7WB4 - chains G and I of the 27 polymer chains in the assembly; structure by electron microscopy, 5.60 A resolution (low resolution: residue-level contacts below are approximate; hydrogen-bond / salt-bridge calls are withheld).

# Chain G
Name: Nuclear pore complex protein Nup96
From: Xenopus laevis
UniProt: A0A1L8HBE3 (A0A1L8HBE3_XENLA); residues 1-923 here correspond to UniProt positions 820-1742 (UniProt number = residue number + 819)
Sequence (923 residues; row label = number of the first residue in the row):
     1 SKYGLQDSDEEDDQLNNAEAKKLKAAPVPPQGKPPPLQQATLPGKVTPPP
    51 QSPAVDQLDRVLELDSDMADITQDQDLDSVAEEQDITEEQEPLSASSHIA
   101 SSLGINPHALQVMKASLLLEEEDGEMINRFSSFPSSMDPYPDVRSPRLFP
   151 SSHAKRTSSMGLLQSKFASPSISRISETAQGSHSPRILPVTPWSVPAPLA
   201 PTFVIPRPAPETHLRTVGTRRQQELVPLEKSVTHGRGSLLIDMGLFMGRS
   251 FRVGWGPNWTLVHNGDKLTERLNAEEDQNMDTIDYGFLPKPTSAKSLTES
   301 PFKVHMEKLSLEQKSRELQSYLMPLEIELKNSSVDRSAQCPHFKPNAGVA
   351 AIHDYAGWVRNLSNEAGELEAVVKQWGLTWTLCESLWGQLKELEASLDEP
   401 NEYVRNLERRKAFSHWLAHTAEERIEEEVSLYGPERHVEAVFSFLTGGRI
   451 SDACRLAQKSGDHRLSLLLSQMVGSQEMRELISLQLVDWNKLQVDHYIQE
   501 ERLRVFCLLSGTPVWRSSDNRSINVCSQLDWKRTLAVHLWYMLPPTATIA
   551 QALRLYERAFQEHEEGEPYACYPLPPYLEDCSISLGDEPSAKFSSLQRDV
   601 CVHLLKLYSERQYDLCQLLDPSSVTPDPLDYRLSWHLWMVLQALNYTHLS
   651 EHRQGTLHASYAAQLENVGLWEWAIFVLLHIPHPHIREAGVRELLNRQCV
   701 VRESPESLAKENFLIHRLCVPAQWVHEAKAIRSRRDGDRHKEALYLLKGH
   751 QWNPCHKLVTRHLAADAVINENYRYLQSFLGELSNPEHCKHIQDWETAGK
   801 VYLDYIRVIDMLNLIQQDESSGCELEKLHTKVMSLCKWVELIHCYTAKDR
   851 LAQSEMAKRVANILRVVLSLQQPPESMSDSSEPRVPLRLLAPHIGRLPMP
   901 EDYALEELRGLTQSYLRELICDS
Disordered / not traced: 1-222, 267-299, 874-923

# Chain I
Name: Nuclear pore complex protein
From: Xenopus laevis
UniProt: A2RV69 (A2RV69_XENLA); residues 1-916 here = UniProt positions 1-916
Sequence (916 residues; row label = number of the first residue in the row):
     1 MDMLSPVVREAEVSRAARRQSSNRKNPADESWSNATPTRGPSSRTTGQTL
    51 FRQHMTPQTWNSSRPPDVSAILGTVGRSPRLLQTPGRLANLSMMSNPDDS
   101 VWTTTFSPGRTGMYTTLDSPSFTEDITLSAVMLQEEDPGEAATMSMYPDF
   151 LKSFLEHPSSAVFELIEQYEATCNTQITLLKKIVKRVTPGQQKFSKTASI
   201 LWLLQQEMVTWRLIAALYRDRIQSALEEENMFEIAAPNASEKTIVDKLFQ
   251 RDTLVRQSQLVVDWLESIAKDEVGDFSDNIEYYAKSVYWENTLHTLKQRS
   301 MLSLGSSRPLVSELDPDAPIRQKLPLDDLDREDDIRLLKYLFTLIRAGMT
   351 DEAQRLCKRCGQAWRAATLEGWKLYHDANINGGTELQAVEGNPYRCVWKT
   401 CCWRMAEDEQFNKYERAIYATLSGNLKQLLPVCESWEDTVWAHFKVMVDS
   451 LVEQEIRASIISFNEANELPREYLEANWTLDSVFEELQATDKKRVLEENR
   501 EHYHIIQKFVILADVDGLMDEFSEWLSNGKNLLLGHLLRFMTHLLLFFRT
   551 LGLQAKEEVSVEVLKTYIQRLINEKQIELIAFYVSHLPQELAISQYAVFL
   601 ENITDPDQRQRCLELAKEAGLDVASITKTVVENTRKKDAGEFAHHDFAPA
   651 LDSGTSEEDRAKIDVIDWLVFDPAQRAEALKQSNAIMRKFLASKKHEAAK
   701 EVFAKIPQDSIAEIYSQWEEQAMDSALPAEDDNAIREHLCIRAYLESHEA
   751 FNEWFKHINSPPQKPTLVGQASFTEKVAHEHKEKKYEMDFGIWKGHLDAL
   801 TSDVKEKIYNVLLFVDGGWMVDVREDTEEDPERSHQMVLLRRLCLPMMCF
   851 LLHTVLHNTKQYKDCLRLADIVSSENQKLYTVFSKTEMRNLLQKLRESSL
   901 MLLDLQLDPLGYEIQS
Disordered / not traced: 1-120

# How chain G and chain I interact
Contacting residue pairs (10; chain G residue first):
  S460(G) - D317(I)
  S460(G) - R321(I)
  G461(G) - D317(I)
  D462(G) - D317(I)
  L467(G) - Y394(I)
  L467(G) - W398(I)
  S470(G) - Y394(I)
  Q471(G) - Y394(I)
  L481(G) - A363(I)
  Y497(G) - S312(I)
Interface residues without a listed pair, chain G (9 interface residues in all): S466
Interface residues without a listed pair, chain I (8 interface residues in all): V397, C401

# In short
9 residues of chain G and 8 residues of chain I are in contact.
Here chain G is Nuclear pore complex protein Nup96 and chain I is Nuclear pore complex protein, both from
Xenopus laevis. Entry 7WB4 (Cryo-EM structure of the NR subunit from X. laevis NPC) was determined by electron
microscopy.
